Entry 6YSW (X-ray diffraction, 2.82 A resolution); this record covers chain B.

Chain B:
Molecule: Fatty acid oxidation complex subunit alpha
Organism: Escherichia coli (strain K12)
Notes: EC 4.2.1.17, 5.1.2.3, 1.1.1.35
UniProt: P77399 (FADJ_ECOLI); residue numbers follow UniProt; this construct covers 1-714
Chain sequence (728 residues; each row starts with the number of its first residue; numbers below 1 keep their minus sign (Met-13 is residue -13)):
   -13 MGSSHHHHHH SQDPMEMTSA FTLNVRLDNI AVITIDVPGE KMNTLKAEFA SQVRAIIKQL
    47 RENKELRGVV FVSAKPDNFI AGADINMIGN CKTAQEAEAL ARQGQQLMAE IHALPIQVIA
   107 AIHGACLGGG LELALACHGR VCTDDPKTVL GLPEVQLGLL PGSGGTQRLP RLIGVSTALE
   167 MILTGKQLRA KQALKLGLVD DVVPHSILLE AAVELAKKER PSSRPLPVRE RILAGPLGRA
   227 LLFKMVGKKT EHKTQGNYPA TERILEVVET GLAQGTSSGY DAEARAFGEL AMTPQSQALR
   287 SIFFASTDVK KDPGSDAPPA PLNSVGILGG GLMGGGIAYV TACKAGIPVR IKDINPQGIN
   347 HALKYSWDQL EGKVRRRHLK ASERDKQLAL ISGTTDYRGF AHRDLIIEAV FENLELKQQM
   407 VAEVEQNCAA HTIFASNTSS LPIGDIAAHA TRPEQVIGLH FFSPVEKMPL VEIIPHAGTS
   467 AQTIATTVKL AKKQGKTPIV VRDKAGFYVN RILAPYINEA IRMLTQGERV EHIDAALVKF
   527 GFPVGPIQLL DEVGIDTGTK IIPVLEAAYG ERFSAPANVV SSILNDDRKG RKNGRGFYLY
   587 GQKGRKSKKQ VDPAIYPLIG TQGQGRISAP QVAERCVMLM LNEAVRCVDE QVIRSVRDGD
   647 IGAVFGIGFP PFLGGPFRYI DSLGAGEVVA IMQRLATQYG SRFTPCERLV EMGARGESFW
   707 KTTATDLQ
Unresolved in the structure: -13 to 3, 206-214, 711-714
Differences from the reference sequence: initiating methionine (-13); expression tag (-12 to 0)
Curated features (UniProtKB/Swiss-Prot):
  - site (Important for catalytic activity): Glu118, Glu140

Summary:
Chain B is Fatty acid oxidation complex subunit alpha (Escherichia coli (strain K12)); the structure, E. coli
anaerobic trifunctional enzyme subunit-alpha in complex with coenzyme A, was determined by X-ray diffraction
together with 8BNR, 8BNU, 8BRJ and 6YSV from the same study.
